PDB entry 8CKP | X-ray diffraction, 3.31 A resolution | chains G and H of the 10 polymer chains in the assembly

[Chain G (and H)]
Name: Alpha/beta fold hydrolase
From: Haloferax mediterranei
Notes: chain H of this document is another copy of the same molecule, construct and numbering; everything in this record applies to it too
UniProtKB: I3R766 (I3R766_HALMT); aligned to UniProt positions 1-305 over residues 1-305 (the alignment contains insertions or deletions, so no single offset holds)
Amino-acid sequence (311 residues; each row starts with the number of its first residue):
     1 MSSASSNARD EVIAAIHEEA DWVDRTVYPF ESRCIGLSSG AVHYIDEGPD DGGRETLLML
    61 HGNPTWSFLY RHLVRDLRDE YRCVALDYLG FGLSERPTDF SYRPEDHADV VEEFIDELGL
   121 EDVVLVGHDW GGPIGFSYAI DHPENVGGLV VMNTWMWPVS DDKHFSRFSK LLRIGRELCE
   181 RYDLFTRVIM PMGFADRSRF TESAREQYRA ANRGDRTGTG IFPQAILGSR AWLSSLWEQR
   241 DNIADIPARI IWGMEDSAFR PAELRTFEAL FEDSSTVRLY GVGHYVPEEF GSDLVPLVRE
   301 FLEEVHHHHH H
Not modelled in the structure: 1-8, 309-311 (chain H: 1-4, 181-193, 309-311)
Sequence notes: expression tag (306-311)
Reported in the primary citation:
  - catalytic residues: Asn63, Asp129, Trp130
  - self-association interface (contacts with another copy of this molecule): Trp157, Phe168

[Interface between chain G and chain H]
Pairs across the interface (38; chain G residue first):
  Trp157(G) with Arg265(H)
  Pro158(G) with Arg265(H), hydrogen bond (backbone-side chain)
  Asp161(G) with Met254(H); Pro261(H); Tyr280(H), hydrogen bond
  Asp162(G) with Pro261(H)
  Trp237(G) with Arg265(H); Glu268(H), hydrogen bond; Ala269(H), hydrophobic
  Arg240(G) with Glu268(H), hydrogen bond (side chain-backbone)
  Asp241(G) with Glu272(H)
  Met254(G) with Asp161(H)
  Arg260(G) with Ala262(H)
  Pro261(G) with Asp161(H); Asp162(H)
  Ala262(G) with Asp162(H); Arg260(H); Ala262(H), hydrophobic; Glu263(H); Thr266(H)
  Glu263(G) with Ala262(H)
  Arg265(G) with Trp157(H); Pro158(H), hydrogen bond (side chain-backbone); Trp237(H); Thr266(H)
  Thr266(G) with Ala262(H); Arg265(H); Thr266(H), hydrogen bond; Ala269(H)
  Glu268(G) with Trp237(H), hydrogen bond; Arg240(H), hydrogen bond (backbone-side chain)
  Ala269(G) with Trp237(H), hydrophobic; Thr266(H); Ala269(H), hydrophobic; Leu270(H)
  Leu270(G) with Ala269(H)
  Arg278(G) with Asp161(H), salt bridge
  Tyr280(G) with Asp161(H), hydrogen bond
Other interface residues (no listed pair), chain G (21 interface residues in all): Glu255, Glu272
Other interface residues (no listed pair), chain H (20 interface residues in all): Lys163, Asp241

[Summary]
Chain G and chain H form an interface of 21 and 20 residues respectively; the contacts include 9 hydrogen
bonds and 1 salt bridge. Polar contacts include Arg278(G)-Asp161(H), Pro158(G)-Arg265(H) and
Asp161(G)-Tyr280(H). From the paper: catalytic residues Asn63(G), Asp129(G) and Trp130(G); a self-association
interface involving Trp157(G) and Phe168(G).
Both chains are Alpha/beta fold hydrolase (Haloferax mediterranei). Entry 8CKP (X-ray structure of the
crystallization-prone form of subfamily III haloalkane dehalogenase DhmeA from Haloferax mediterranei) was
determined by X-ray diffraction (same publication as 8OOH).
